5FQ7 - chains B and P of the 10 polymer chains in the assembly; structure by X-ray diffraction, 3.40 A resolution.

== Chain B ==
Molecule: BT_2264
Organism: Bacteroides thetaiotaomicron
UniProtKB: Q8A5H5 (Q8A5H5_BACTN); residues 1-984 here = UniProt positions 1-984
Chain sequence (984 residues; numbered 1 to 984; the number before each row is that of its first residue):
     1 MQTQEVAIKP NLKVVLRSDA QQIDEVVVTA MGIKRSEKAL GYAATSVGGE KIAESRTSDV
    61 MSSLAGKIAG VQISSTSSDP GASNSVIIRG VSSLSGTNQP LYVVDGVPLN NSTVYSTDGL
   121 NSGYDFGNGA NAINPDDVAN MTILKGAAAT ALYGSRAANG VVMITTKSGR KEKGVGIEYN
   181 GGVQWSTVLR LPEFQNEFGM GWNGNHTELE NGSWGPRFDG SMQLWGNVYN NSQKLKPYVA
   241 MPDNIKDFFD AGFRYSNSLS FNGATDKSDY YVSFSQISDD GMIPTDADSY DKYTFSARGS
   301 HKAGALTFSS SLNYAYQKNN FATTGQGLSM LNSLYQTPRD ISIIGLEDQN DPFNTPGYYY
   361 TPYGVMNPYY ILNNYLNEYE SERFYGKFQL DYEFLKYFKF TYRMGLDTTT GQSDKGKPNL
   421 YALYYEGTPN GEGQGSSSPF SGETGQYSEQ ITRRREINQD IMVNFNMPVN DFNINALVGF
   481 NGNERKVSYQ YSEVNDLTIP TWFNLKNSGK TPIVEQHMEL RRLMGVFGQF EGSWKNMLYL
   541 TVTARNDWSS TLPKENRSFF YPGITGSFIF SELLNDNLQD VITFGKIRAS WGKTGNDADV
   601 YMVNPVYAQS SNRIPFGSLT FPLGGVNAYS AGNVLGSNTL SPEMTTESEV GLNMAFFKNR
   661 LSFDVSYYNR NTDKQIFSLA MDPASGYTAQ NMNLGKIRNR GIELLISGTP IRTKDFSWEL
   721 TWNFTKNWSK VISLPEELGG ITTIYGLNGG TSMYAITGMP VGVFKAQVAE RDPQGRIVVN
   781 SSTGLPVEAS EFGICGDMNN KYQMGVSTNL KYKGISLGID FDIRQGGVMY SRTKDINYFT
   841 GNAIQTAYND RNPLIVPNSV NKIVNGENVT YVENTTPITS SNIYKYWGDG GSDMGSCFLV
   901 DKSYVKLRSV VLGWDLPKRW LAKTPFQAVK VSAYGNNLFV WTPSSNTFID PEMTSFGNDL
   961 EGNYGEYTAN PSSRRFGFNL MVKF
Not modelled in the structure: 1-36, 573-577
Ion coordination: Na+ site 1: Asp280, Gly281, Ile283, Thr285, Asp288; Mg2+: Ala631, Asn633 (shared with 1 residue of chain A); Na+ site 2 near Asp850 (its only coordinating residue here)

== Chain P ==
Molecule: Peptide
Organism: Bacteroides thetaiotaomicron
Chain sequence (10 residues; numbered 1 to 10; the number before each row is that of its first residue):
     1 GGGGGGGGGG

== Chain B / chain P interface ==
Contacting residue pairs - 15 pairs, chain B then chain P:
  Trp202(B) with Gly10(P)
  Glu210(B) with Gly10(P)
  Asn211(B) with Gly9(P), hydrogen bond (side chain-backbone)
  Gln326(B) with Gly4(P), hydrogen bond (side chain-backbone); Gly5(P); Gly6(P), hydrogen bond (side chain-backbone)
  Arg613(B) with Gly1(P)
  Phe616(B) with Gly4(P); Gly5(P)
  Gly746(B) with Gly2(P)
  Leu747(B) with Gly2(P); Gly3(P)
  Asn748(B) with Gly2(P), hydrogen bond (backbone-backbone); Gly3(P), hydrogen bond (backbone-backbone)
  Phe839(B) with Gly9(P)
Other interface residues (no listed pair), chain B (13 interface residues in all): Leu120, Tyr363, Tyr967
Other interface residues (no listed pair), chain P (9 interface residues in all): Gly8

== Overview ==
The interface between chain B and chain P involves 13 residues on one side and 9 on the other; the contacts
include 5 hydrogen bonds. Polar contacts include Asn211(B)-Gly9(P), Gln326(B)-Gly4(P) and Gln326(B)-Gly6(P).
Ala631(B) and Asn633(B) coordinate Mg2+.
Chain B is BT_2264 and chain P is Peptide, both from Bacteroides thetaiotaomicron; the structure, Crystal
structure of the SusCD complex BT2261-2264 from Bacteroides thetaiotaomicron, was determined by X-ray
diffraction, deposited together with 5FQ6, 5FQ8 and 5T4Y.
